Entry 5BVG (X-ray diffraction, 1.60 A resolution); this record covers chains A and D of the 4 polymer chains in the assembly.

[Chain A]
Protein: Nitrogenase molybdenum-iron protein alpha chain
Organism: Azotobacter vinelandii
Notes: EC 1.18.6.1
UniProt: P07328 (NIFD_AZOVI); residue numbers follow UniProt; this construct covers 1-492
Amino-acid sequence (492 residues; row label = number of the first residue in the row):
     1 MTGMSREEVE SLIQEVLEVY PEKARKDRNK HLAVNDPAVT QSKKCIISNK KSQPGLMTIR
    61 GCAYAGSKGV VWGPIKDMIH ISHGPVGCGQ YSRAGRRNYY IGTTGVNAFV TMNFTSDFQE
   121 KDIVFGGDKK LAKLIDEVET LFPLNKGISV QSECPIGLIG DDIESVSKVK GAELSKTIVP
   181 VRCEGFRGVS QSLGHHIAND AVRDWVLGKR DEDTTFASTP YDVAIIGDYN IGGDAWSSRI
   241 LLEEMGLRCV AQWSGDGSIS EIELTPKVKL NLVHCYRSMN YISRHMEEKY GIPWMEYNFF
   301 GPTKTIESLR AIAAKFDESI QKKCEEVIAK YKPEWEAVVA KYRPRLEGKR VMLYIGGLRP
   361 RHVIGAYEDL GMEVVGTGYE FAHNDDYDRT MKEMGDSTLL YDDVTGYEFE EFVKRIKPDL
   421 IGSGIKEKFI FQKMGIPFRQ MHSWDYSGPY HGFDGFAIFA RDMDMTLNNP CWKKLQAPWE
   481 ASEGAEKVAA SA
Unresolved in the structure: 1-3, 481-492
Sequence notes: conflict Gln-440 (Glu in P07328)
Bound ions: fe(8)-S(7) cluster Fe: Cys-62, Cys-88, Cys-154 (shared with 3 residues of chain B); Fe ion near Cys-275 (its only coordinating residue here)
Ligand contacts:
  - fe(8)-S(7) cluster (CLF): Cys-62, Tyr-64, Pro-85, Gly-87, Cys-88, Tyr-91, Glu-153, Cys-154, Gly-185
  - 3-hydroxy-3-carboxy-adipic acid (HCA): Ala-65, Gly-95, Arg-96, Gln-191, Gly-424, Ile-425, Lys-426, Gln-440, His-442
  - ICG (iron-sulfur-molybdenum cluster with interstitial carbon with selenium incorporated): Val-70, Arg-96, Gln-191, His-195, Tyr-229, Ile-231, Cys-275, Arg-277, Ser-278, Ile-355, Gly-356, Gly-357, Leu-358, Arg-359, Pro-360, Phe-381, Met-441, His-442
  - selenium atom (SE): Arg-93, Thr-104, Met-112
Swiss-Prot annotation at these positions:
  - binding site ([8Fe-7S] cluster): Cys-62, Cys-88, Cys-154
  - binding site ([7Fe-Mo-9S-C-homocitryl] cluster): Cys-275, His-442
  - mutagenesis: His-195 (H195Q: No nitrogenase activity)

[Chain D]
Protein: Nitrogenase molybdenum-iron protein beta chain
Organism: Azotobacter vinelandii
Notes: EC 1.18.6.1
UniProt: P07329 (NIFK_AZOVI); residues 1-523 here = UniProt positions 1-523
Amino-acid sequence (523 residues; each row starts with the number of its first residue):
     1 MSQQVDKIKA SYPLFLDQDY KDMLAKKRDG FEEKYPQDKI DEVFQWTTTK EYQELNFQRE
    61 ALTVNPAKAC QPLGAVLCAL GFEKTMPYVH GSQGCVAYFR SYFNRHFREP VSCVSDSMTE
   121 DAAVFGGQQN MKDGLQNCKA TYKPDMIAVS TTCMAEVIGD DLNAFINNSK KEGFIPDEFP
   181 VPFAHTPSFV GSHVTGWDNM FEGIARYFTL KSMDDKVVGS NKKINIVPGF ETYLGNFRVI
   241 KRMLSEMGVG YSLLSDPEEV LDTPADGQFR MYAGGTTQEE MKDAPNALNT VLLQPWHLEK
   301 TKKFVEGTWK HEVPKLNIPM GLDWTDEFLM KVSEISGQPI PASLTKERGR LVDMMTDSHT
   361 WLHGKRFALW GDPDFVMGLV KFLLELGCEP VHILCHNGNK RWKKAVDAIL AASPYGKNAT
   421 VYIGKDLWHL RSLVFTDKPD FMIGNSYGKF IQRDTLHKGK EFEVPLIRIG FPIFDRHHLH
   481 RSTTLGYEGA MQILTTLVNS ILERLDEETR GMQATDYNHD LVR
Unresolved in the structure: 1
Bound ions: fe(8)-S(7) cluster Fe: Cys-70, Cys-95, Cys-153 (shared with 3 residues of chain C); Fe2+ site 1: Arg-108, Glu-109 (shared with 2 residues of chain B); Fe2+ site 2: Asp-353, Asp-357 (shared with 2 residues of chain B)
Ligand contacts:
  - fe(8)-S(7) cluster (CLF): Cys-70, Pro-72, Ser-92, Gly-94, Cys-95, Tyr-98, Phe-99, Thr-152, Cys-153, Ser-188
  - selenium atom (SE): Asn-65, Trp-428, Phe-450, Arg-453, Asp-454
Swiss-Prot annotation at these positions:
  - binding site ([8Fe-7S] cluster): Cys-70, Cys-95, Cys-153, Ser-188

[Chain A / chain D interface]
Contacting residue pairs - 48 pairs, chain A then chain D:
  Arg-93(A) / Leu-521(D)
  Ala-94(A) / Leu-521(D)  hydrophobic
  Arg-97(A) / Asp-520(D)  salt bridge
  Tyr-99(A) / Tyr-517(D)
  Tyr-99(A) / Asn-518(D)  hydrogen bond
  Tyr-99(A) / Asp-520(D)  hydrogen bond
  Tyr-100(A) / Tyr-517(D)
  Ile-101(A) / Gln-513(D)
  Gly-102(A) / Gln-513(D)
  Thr-103(A) / Met-512(D)
  Thr-103(A) / Gln-513(D)  hydrogen bond
  Thr-104(A) / Met-512(D)
  Phe-429(A) / Asp-357(D)
  Gln-432(A) / Thr-356(D)  hydrogen bond
  Gln-432(A) / Asp-357(D)
  Lys-433(A) / Asp-353(D)  salt bridge
  Arg-439(A) / Thr-360(D)
  Tyr-446(A) / Trp-361(D)  hydrophobic
  Tyr-446(A) / Val-522(D)
  Tyr-446(A) / Arg-523(D)
  Met-465(A) / Thr-360(D)
  Met-465(A) / His-363(D)
  Thr-466(A) / His-359(D)  hydrogen bond
  Thr-466(A) / Thr-360(D)
  Asn-469(A) / His-359(D)
  Asn-469(A) / His-363(D)
  Pro-470(A) / Leu-384(D)
  Pro-470(A) / Glu-385(D)
  Pro-470(A) / Tyr-415(D)
  Trp-472(A) / Thr-356(D)
  Lys-474(A) / Leu-322(D)
  Lys-474(A) / Asp-323(D)  salt bridge
  Lys-474(A) / Arg-348(D)  hydrogen bond (backbone-side chain)
  Lys-474(A) / Val-352(D)
  Leu-475(A) / Arg-348(D)
  Leu-475(A) / Val-352(D)  hydrophobic
  Gln-476(A) / Arg-348(D)
  Ala-477(A) / Arg-348(D)
  Pro-478(A) / Asp-326(D)
  Pro-478(A) / Met-330(D)  hydrophobic
  Pro-478(A) / Arg-348(D)
  Trp-479(A) / Asp-326(D)
  Trp-479(A) / Met-330(D)  hydrophobic
  Trp-479(A) / Ile-340(D)  hydrophobic
  Trp-479(A) / Thr-345(D)  hydrogen bond
  Trp-479(A) / Arg-348(D)
  Trp-479(A) / Tyr-487(D)
  Glu-480(A) / Thr-345(D)
Other interface residues (no listed pair), chain A (31 interface residues in all): Asn-107, Trp-236, Lys-428, Asp-445, Cys-471
Other interface residues (no listed pair), chain D (30 interface residues in all): Met-355, Gly-387, Asp-516

[In short]
The interface between chain A and chain D involves 31 residues on one side and 30 on the other, with 7
hydrogen bonds and 3 salt bridges. Among the polar pairs are Arg-97(A)/Asp-520(D), Lys-433(A)/Asp-353(D) and
Lys-474(A)/Asp-323(D).
Chain A is Nitrogenase molybdenum-iron protein alpha chain and chain D is Nitrogenase molybdenum-iron protein
beta chain, both from Azotobacter vinelandii; the structure, Selenium incorporated nitrogenase MoFe-protein
(Av1-Se2B) from A. vinelandii, was determined by X-ray diffraction together with 5BVH from the same study.
